PDB entry 7SCC | electron microscopy, 2.60 A resolution | chains AA and BR of the 36 polymer chains in the assembly

== Chain AA ==
Molecule: Allophycocyanin alpha chain
Organism: Synechocystis sp. PCC 6803 substr. Kazusa
Reference sequence: Q01951 (PHAA_SYNY3); residue numbers follow UniProt; this construct covers 1-161
Chain sequence (161 residues; row label = number of the first residue in the row):
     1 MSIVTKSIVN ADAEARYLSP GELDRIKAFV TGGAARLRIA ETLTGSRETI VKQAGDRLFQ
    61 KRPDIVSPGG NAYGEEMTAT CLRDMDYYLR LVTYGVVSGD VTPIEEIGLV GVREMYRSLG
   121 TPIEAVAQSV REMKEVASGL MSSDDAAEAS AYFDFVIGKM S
Unresolved in the structure: 1
UniProt features mapped onto this chain:
  - binding site ((2R,3E)-phycocyanobilin): Cys-81
  - modified residue: Asn-71 (N4-methylasparagine)
Covalent attachments: phycocyanobilin (CYC) linked to Cys-81
Residues lining bound ligands:
  - beta,beta-carotene-4,4'-dione (45D): Pro-68, Gly-69, Gly-70, Tyr-73
  - phycocyanobilin (CYC): Leu-58, Ile-65, Asn-71, Ala-72, Met-77, Thr-80, Arg-83, Asp-84, Tyr-87, Tyr-88, Arg-90, Ile-107, Gly-108, Met-115, Tyr-116, Leu-119, Thr-121, Pro-122, Ala-125, Val-126

== Chain BR ==
Molecule: Phycobilisome rod-core linker polypeptide CpcG
Organism: Synechocystis sp. PCC 6803 substr. Kazusa
Reference sequence: P73093 (PYG_SYNY3); residues 1-249 here = UniProt positions 1-249
Chain sequence (249 residues; row label = number of the first residue in the row):
     1 MALPLLNYAP KSQNVRVEGY EIGSEEKPVV FTTENILSSS DMDNLIEAAY RQIFFHAFKW
    61 DREKVLESQL RNGQITVRDF VRGLLLSNTF RNSFYEKNSN YRFVEHCVQK ILGRDVYSER
   121 EKIAWSIVVA TKGYQGLIDD LLNSDEYLNN FGYDTVPYQR RRNLPGREAG ELPFNIKSPR
   181 YDAYHRRQLG FPQIVWQNEV RRFIPQEKKL TAGNPMNFLG MARSINPAAN TIPKVSAQNI
   241 NIEASVPRR
Unresolved in the structure: 1-195

== Chain AA / chain BR interface ==
Contacting residue pairs (26):
  Lys-52(AA) with Gln-238(BR); Ile-240(BR), hydrogen bond (side chain-backbone); Ile-242(BR)
  Asp-56(AA) with Ser-236(BR); Ala-237(BR); Gln-238(BR), hydrogen bond
  Phe-59(AA) with Ala-237(BR), hydrophobic
  Pro-63(AA) with Pro-233(BR)
  Val-66(AA) with Pro-233(BR), hydrophobic; Val-235(BR), hydrophobic
  Ser-67(AA) with Asn-230(BR); Pro-233(BR)
  Pro-68(AA) with Asn-230(BR)
  Glu-75(AA) with Ser-245(BR)
  Glu-76(AA) with Ala-244(BR); Ser-245(BR); Val-246(BR); Pro-247(BR)
  Ala-79(AA) with Ile-240(BR), hydrophobic; Ile-242(BR); Ser-245(BR); Val-246(BR)
  Thr-80(AA) with Val-246(BR)
  Leu-82(AA) with Ala-237(BR); Ile-240(BR), hydrophobic; Ile-242(BR), hydrophobic
Interface residues without a listed pair, chain AA (14 interface residues in all): Thr-78, Arg-83
Interface residues without a listed pair, chain BR (13 interface residues in all): Thr-231

== Summary ==
The interface between chain AA and chain BR involves 14 residues on one side and 13 on the other, with 2
hydrogen bonds. Polar contacts include Lys-52(AA)/Ile-240(BR) and Asp-56(AA)/Gln-238(BR). Ligands of chain AA:
beta,beta-carotene-4,4'-dione. Covalently linked phycocyanobilin: at Cys-81(AA).
Here chain AA is Allophycocyanin alpha chain and chain BR is Phycobilisome rod-core linker polypeptide CpcG,
both from Synechocystis sp. PCC 6803 substr. Kazusa. Entry 7SCC (T-cylinder of Synechocystis PCC 6803
Phycobilisome, complex with OCP - local refinement) was determined by electron microscopy together with 7SC7,
7SC9 and 7SCB from the same study.
